PDB entry 2NUU | X-ray diffraction, 2.50 A resolution | chains A and B of the 6 polymer chains in the assembly

== Chain A (and B) ==
Molecule: Ammonia channel
From: Escherichia coli
Notes: chain B of this document is another copy of the same molecule, construct and numbering; everything in this record applies to it too
Reference sequence: P69681 (AMTB_ECOLI); residues 3-406 here correspond to UniProt positions 25-428 (UniProt number = residue number + 22)
Chain sequence (415 residues; each row starts with the number of its first residue; numbers below 1 keep their minus sign (Ala-8 is residue -8)):
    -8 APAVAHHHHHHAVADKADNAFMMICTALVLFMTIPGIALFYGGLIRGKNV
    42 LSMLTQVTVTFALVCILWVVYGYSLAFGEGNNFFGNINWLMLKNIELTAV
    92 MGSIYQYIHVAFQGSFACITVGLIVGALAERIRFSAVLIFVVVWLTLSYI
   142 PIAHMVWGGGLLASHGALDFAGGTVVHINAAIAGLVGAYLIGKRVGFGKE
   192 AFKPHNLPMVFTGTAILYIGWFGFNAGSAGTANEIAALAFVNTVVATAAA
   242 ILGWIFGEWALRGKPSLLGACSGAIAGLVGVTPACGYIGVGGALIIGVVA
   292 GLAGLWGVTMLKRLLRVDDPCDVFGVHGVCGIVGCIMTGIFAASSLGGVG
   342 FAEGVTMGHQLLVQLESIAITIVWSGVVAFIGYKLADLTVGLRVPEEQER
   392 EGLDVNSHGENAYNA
Disordered / not traced: -8 to -3
Construct notes: expression tag (-8 to 2)

== Chain A / chain B interface ==
Pairs across the interface - 86 pairs, chain A then chain B:
  Ala8(A) - Lys7(B)
  Ala8(A) - Ala8(B)
  Ala8(A) - Ala11(B)
  Asp9(A) - Lys7(B)  salt bridge
  Phe12(A) - Ala11(B)  hydrophobic
  Phe12(A) - Met14(B)  hydrophobic
  Phe12(A) - Ile15(B)  hydrophobic
  Ile15(A) - Ile15(B)  hydrophobic
  Arg37(A) - Ala406(B)
  Gly38(A) - Ala406(B)  hydrogen bond (backbone-backbone)
  Lys194(A) - Asn405(B)
  Pro195(A) - Asn405(B)  hydrogen bond (backbone-side chain)
  His196(A) - Ala403(B)
  His196(A) - Tyr404(B)
  His196(A) - Asn405(B)  hydrogen bond (backbone-backbone)
  His196(A) - Ala406(B)
  Asn197(A) - Ala403(B)
  Asn197(A) - Tyr404(B)
  Leu198(A) - Leu42(B)  hydrophobic
  Leu198(A) - Glu401(B)
  Leu198(A) - Asn402(B)
  Leu198(A) - Ala403(B)  hydrogen bond (backbone-backbone)
  Pro199(A) - Leu45(B)  hydrophobic
  Pro199(A) - Met200(B)  hydrophobic
  Pro199(A) - Ala403(B)
  Pro199(A) - Tyr404(B)
  Phe202(A) - Pro26(B)  hydrophobic
  Phe202(A) - Ala29(B)  hydrophobic
  Phe202(A) - Leu45(B)  hydrophobic
  Phe202(A) - Thr49(B)
  Thr203(A) - Leu30(B)
  Ala206(A) - Ile25(B)  hydrophobic
  Ala206(A) - Pro26(B)  hydrophobic
  Tyr209(A) - Ile25(B)  hydrophobic
  Tyr209(A) - Phe52(B)
  Ile210(A) - Ala18(B)
  Ile210(A) - Leu21(B)
  Ile210(A) - Phe22(B)
  Ile210(A) - Ile25(B)
  Phe213(A) - Leu21(B)  hydrophobic
  Thr222(A) - Lys7(B)  hydrogen bond
  Ala223(A) - Lys7(B)
  Ala223(A) - Asn10(B)  hydrogen bond (backbone-side chain)
  Ala223(A) - Ala11(B)
  Ala223(A) - Met14(B)  hydrophobic
  Asn224(A) - Tyr96(B)
  Glu225(A) - Leu88(B)
  Glu225(A) - Tyr96(B)
  Ala227(A) - Met14(B)
  Ala228(A) - Ile99(B)  hydrophobic
  Leu229(A) - Leu88(B)  hydrophobic
  Phe231(A) - Met14(B)
  Phe231(A) - Thr17(B)
  Phe231(A) - Ala18(B)
  Val232(A) - Tyr98(B)
  Val235(A) - Cys56(B)  hydrophobic
  Val236(A) - Ile57(B)
  Val236(A) - Val60(B)  hydrophobic
  Ala239(A) - Ala53(B)
  Ala239(A) - Cys56(B)  hydrophobic
  Ala239(A) - Ile57(B)  hydrophobic
  Ala240(A) - Ile57(B)
  Ile242(A) - Ala53(B)  hydrophobic
  Leu243(A) - Ala53(B)  hydrophobic
  Leu243(A) - Ile57(B)  hydrophobic
  Ile246(A) - Val50(B)  hydrophobic
  Trp250(A) - Phe125(B)  hydrophobic
  Trp250(A) - Ser126(B)
  Lys255(A) - Val396(B)
  Lys255(A) - Asn397(B)  hydrogen bond (side chain-backbone)
  Lys255(A) - Ser398(B)
  Lys255(A) - His399(B)
  Lys255(A) - Gly400(B)
  Pro256(A) - Phe125(B)  hydrophobic
  Pro256(A) - Ser398(B)
  Pro256(A) - His399(B)  hydrogen bond (backbone-side chain)
  Ser257(A) - His399(B)
  Ser257(A) - Glu401(B)  hydrogen bond
  Leu258(A) - Leu42(B)  hydrophobic
  Leu258(A) - Leu45(B)  hydrophobic
  Leu258(A) - Thr46(B)
  Leu258(A) - Glu401(B)  hydrogen bond (backbone-side chain)
  Leu259(A) - Glu401(B)  hydrogen bond (backbone-side chain)
  Ala261(A) - Thr49(B)
  Val281(A) - Met82(B)
  Gly282(A) - Met82(B)
Interface residues without a listed pair, chain A (47 interface residues in all): Asp6, Phe22, Ser94, Leu285
Interface residues without a listed pair, chain B (49 interface residues in all): Val41, Leu54, Leu83, Thr89, Ala102, Leu129

== In short ==
47 residues of chain A and 49 residues of chain B are in contact; the contacts include 11 hydrogen bonds and 1
salt bridge. Polar pairs include Asp9(A)-Lys7(B), Pro195(A)-Asn405(B) and Thr222(A)-Lys7(B).
Both chains are Ammonia channel (Escherichia coli). Entry 2NUU (Regulating the Escherichia coli ammonia
channel: the crystal structure of the AmtB-GlnK complex) was determined by X-ray diffraction.
